7N50 - chain A; structure by X-ray diffraction, 1.50 A resolution.

[Chain A]
Protein: Gasdermin
From: Bradyrhizobium tropiciagri
Amino-acid sequence (259 residues; each row starts with the number of its first residue):
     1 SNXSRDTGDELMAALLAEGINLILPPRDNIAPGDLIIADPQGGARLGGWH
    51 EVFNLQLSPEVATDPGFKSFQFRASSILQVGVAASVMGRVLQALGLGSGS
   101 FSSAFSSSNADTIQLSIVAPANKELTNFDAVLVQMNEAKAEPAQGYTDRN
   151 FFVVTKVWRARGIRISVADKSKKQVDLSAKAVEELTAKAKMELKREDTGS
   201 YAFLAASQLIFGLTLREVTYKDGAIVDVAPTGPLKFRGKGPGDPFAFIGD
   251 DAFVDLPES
Not modelled in the structure: 1, 144-146, 229-243
Modified / non-standard residues: P1L (S-palmitoyl-L-cysteine) at position 3
From the paper describing this entry:
  - contacts within the chain: N21-F253, R27-L256 (hydrogen bond), N29-E258 (hydrogen bond)

[Overview]
The paper reports contacts within the chain involving N21, F253 and R27 among others.
Chain A is Gasdermin (Bradyrhizobium tropiciagri); the structure, Structure of a bacterial gasdermin from
Bradyrhizobium tropiciagri, was determined by X-ray diffraction (same publication as 7N52 and 7N51).
